7LSY - chains B and D of the 17 polymer chains in the assembly; structure by electron microscopy, 8.40 A resolution (very low resolution: no residue pairs are listed; an interface is given only as per-side residue counts).

[Chain B]
Name: X-ray repair cross-complementing protein 5
Organism: Homo sapiens
Notes: EC 3.6.4.-
UniProt: P13010 (XRCC5_HUMAN); numbering as in UniProt (aligned over 1-732)
Sequence (732 residues; row label = number of the first residue in the row):
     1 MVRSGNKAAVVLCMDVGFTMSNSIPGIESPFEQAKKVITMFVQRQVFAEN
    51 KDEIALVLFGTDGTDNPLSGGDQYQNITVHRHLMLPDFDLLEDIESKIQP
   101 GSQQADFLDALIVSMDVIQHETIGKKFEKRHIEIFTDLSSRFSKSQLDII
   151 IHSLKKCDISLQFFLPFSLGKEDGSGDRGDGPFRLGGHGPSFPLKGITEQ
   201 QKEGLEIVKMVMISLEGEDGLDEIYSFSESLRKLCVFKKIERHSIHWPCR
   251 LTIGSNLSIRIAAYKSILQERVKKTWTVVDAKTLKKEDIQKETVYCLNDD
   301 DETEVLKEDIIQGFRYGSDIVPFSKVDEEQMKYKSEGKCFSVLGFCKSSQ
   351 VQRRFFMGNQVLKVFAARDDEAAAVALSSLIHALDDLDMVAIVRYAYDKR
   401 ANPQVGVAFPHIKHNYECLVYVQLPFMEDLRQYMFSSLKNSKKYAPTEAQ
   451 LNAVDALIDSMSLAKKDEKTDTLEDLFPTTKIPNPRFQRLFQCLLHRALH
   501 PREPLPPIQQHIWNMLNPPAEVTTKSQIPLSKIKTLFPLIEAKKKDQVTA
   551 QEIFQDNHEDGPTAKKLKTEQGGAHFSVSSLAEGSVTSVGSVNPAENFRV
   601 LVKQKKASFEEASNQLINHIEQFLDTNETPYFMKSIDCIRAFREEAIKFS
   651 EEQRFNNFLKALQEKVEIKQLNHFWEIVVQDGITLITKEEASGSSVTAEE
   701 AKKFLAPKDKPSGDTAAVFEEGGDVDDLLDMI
Not modelled in the structure: 1-5, 171-195, 542-732
Swiss-Prot annotation at these positions:
  - region: Leu138 to Leu165 (Leucine-zipper)
  - motif: Glu720 to Leu728 (EEXXXDL motif)
  - modified residue: Lys144 (N6-acetyllysine), Ser255 (Phosphoserine), Ser258 (Phosphoserine), Lys265 (N6-acetyllysine), Ser318 (Phosphoserine), Lys332 (N6-acetyllysine), Thr535 (Phosphothreonine), Ser577 (Phosphoserine), Ser579 (Phosphoserine), Ser580 (Phosphoserine), Lys660 (N6-acetyllysine), Lys665 (N6-acetyllysine), Thr715 (Phosphothreonine)
  - cross-link (Glycyl lysine isopeptide (Lys-Gly)): Lys195 (interchain with G-Cter in SUMO2), Lys532 (interchain with G-Cter in SUMO2), Lys534 (interchain with G-Cter in SUMO2), Lys566 (interchain with G-Cter in SUMO2), Lys568 (interchain with G-Cter in SUMO2), Lys669 (interchain with G-Cter in SUMO2), Lys688 (interchain with G-Cter in SUMO2)
  - mutagenesis: Glu720 to Glu721 (Abolishes interaction with PRKDC and its recruitment to sites of DNA damage), Asp726 to Asp727 (Abolishes interaction with PRKDC and its recruitment to sites of DNA damage)

[Chain D]
Molecule: 26-nt DNA strand
Sequence (26 nucleotides; row label = number of the first residue in the row):
     1 TATATACTAAGAACTTCTGACTGTTC

[How chain B and chain D interact]
At this resolution (8 A) residue pairs are not listed: 11 residues of chain B and 6 of chain D lie at the interface.

[Summary]
11 residues of chain B face 6 of chain D across their interface. Curated annotation (UniProt) lists 4
mutagenesis sites on chain B.
Here chain B is X-ray repair cross-complementing protein 5 (Homo sapiens) and chain D is a 26-nt DNA strand.
Entry 7LSY (NHEJ Short-range synaptic complex) was determined by electron microscopy together with 7LT3 from
the same study.
